PDB entry 2CCP | X-ray diffraction, 2.20 A resolution | chain A

# Chain A
Protein: Yeast cytochrome C peroxidase
Source organism: Saccharomyces cerevisiae
Notes: EC 1.11.1.5
UniProtKB: P00431 (CCPR_YEAST); residues 1-294 here correspond to UniProt positions 68-361 (UniProt number = residue number + 67)
Amino-acid sequence (296 residues; row label = number of the first residue in the row; numbers below 1 keep their minus sign (Met-1 is residue -1)):
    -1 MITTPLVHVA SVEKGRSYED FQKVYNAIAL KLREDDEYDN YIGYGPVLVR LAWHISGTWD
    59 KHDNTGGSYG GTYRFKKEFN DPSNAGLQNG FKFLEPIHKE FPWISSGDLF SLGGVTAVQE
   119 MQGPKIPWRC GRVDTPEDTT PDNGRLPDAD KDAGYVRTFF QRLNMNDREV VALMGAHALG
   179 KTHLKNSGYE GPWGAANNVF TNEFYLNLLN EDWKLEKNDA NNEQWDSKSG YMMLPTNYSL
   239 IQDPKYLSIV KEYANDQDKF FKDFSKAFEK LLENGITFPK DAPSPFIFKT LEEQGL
Unresolved in the structure: -1 to 1
Differences from the reference sequence: variant Ile53 (Thr120 in P00431), Gly152 (Asp219 in P00431); engineered mutation Asn235 (Asp302 in P00431)
Ion coordination: heme Fe near His175 (its only coordinating residue here)
Small-molecule neighbours: heme (HEM): Asp37, Pro44, Val45, Val47, Arg48, Trp51, Pro145, Asp146, Ala147, Phe158, Leu171, Met172, Ala174, His175, Leu177, Gly178, Lys179, Thr180, His181, Asn184, Ser185, Tyr187, Trp191, Leu232, Thr234, Phe262, Phe266
Curated features (UniProtKB/Swiss-Prot):
  - active site: His52 (Proton acceptor), Trp191 (Tryptophan radical intermediate)
  - binding site (heme b): His175
  - site: Arg48 (Transition state stabilizer)
  - modified residue: Tyr153 (Phosphotyrosine)

# In short
Ligands of chain A: heme. Curated annotation (UniProt) lists active-site residues His52 and Trp191 and heme
b-binding residue His175.
Chain A is Yeast cytochrome C peroxidase (Saccharomyces cerevisiae); the structure, X-ray structures of
recombinant yeast cytochrome C peroxidase and three heme-cleft mutants prepared by site-directed mutagenesis,
was determined by X-ray diffraction together with 1CCP, 3CCP and 4CCP from the same study.
